2Z6U - chains D and A of the 3 polymer chains in the assembly; structure by X-ray diffraction, 2.72 A resolution.

# Chain D
Molecule: 13-nt DNA strand
Sequence (13 nucleotides; each row starts with the number of its first residue):
   421 TGATAGCGCT ATC

# Chain A
Protein: Modification methylase HhaI
From: Haemophilus parahaemolyticus
Notes: EC 2.1.1.37
UniProt: P05102 (MTH1_HAEPH); residue numbers follow UniProt; this construct covers 1-327
Sequence (327 residues; each row starts with the number of its first residue):
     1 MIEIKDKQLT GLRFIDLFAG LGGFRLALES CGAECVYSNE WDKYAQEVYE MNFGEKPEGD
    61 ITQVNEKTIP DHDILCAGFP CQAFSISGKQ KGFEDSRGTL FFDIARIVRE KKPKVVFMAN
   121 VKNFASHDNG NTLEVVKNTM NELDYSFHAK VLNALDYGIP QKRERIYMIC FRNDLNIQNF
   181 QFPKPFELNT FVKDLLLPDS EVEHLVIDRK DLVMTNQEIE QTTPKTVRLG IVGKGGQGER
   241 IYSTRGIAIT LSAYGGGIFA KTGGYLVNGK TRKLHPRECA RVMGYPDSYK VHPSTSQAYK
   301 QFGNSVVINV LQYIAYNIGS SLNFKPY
Differences from the reference sequence: engineered mutation Ala-119 (Glu in P05102)
Small-molecule neighbours: S-adenosylhomocysteine (SAH): Phe-18, Ala-19, Gly-20, Leu-21, Gly-22, Gly-23, Phe-24, Asn-39, Glu-40, Trp-41, Asp-42, Gly-59, Asp-60, Ile-61, Thr-62, Gly-78, Phe-79, Pro-80, Leu-100, Tyr-285, Asn-304, Ser-305, Val-306
UniProt features mapped onto this chain:
  - active site: Cys-81
  - mutagenesis: Cys-81 (C81G: Cells die, loss of methyltransferase activity, binds DNA about 3-fold more tightly ...), Gln-237 (Q237X: Decrease in enzyme activity due to 98%-99% loss of DNA-binding activity. No change in substrate specificity)

# Interface between chain D and chain A
Pairs across the interface (45):
  DA425(D) / Lys-162(A)  hydrogen bond to the phosphate
  DA425(D) / Thr-226(A)  hydrogen bond to the phosphate
  DA425(D) / Arg-228(A)  salt bridge to the phosphate
  DA425(D) / Arg-240(A)  base contact
  DA425(D) / Tyr-242(A)  hydrogen bond to the phosphate
  DG426(D) / Ser-85(A)  hydrogen bond to the phosphate
  DG426(D) / Ile-86(A)  hydrogen bond to the base
  DG426(D) / Ser-87(A)  base contact
  DG426(D) / Lys-162(A)  salt bridge to the phosphate
  DG426(D) / Gln-237(A)  hydrogen bond to the base
  DG426(D) / Arg-240(A)  hydrogen bond to the base
  DG426(D) / Ile-249(A)  phosphate contact
  DG426(D) / Thr-250(A)  hydrogen bond to the phosphate
  DC427(D) / Gly-78(A)  base contact
  DC427(D) / Phe-79(A)  hydrogen bond to the base
  DC427(D) / Cys-81(A)  base contact
  DC427(D) / Ser-85(A)  hydrogen bond to the phosphate
  DC427(D) / Ala-119(A)  hydrogen bond to the base
  DC427(D) / Asn-120(A)  base contact
  DC427(D) / Val-121(A)  sugar contact
  DC427(D) / Arg-163(A)  hydrogen bond to the base
  DC427(D) / Arg-165(A)  salt bridge to the phosphate
  DC427(D) / Thr-250(A)  phosphate contact
  DC427(D) / Ser-252(A)  phosphate contact
  DC427(D) / Ala-253(A)  hydrogen bond to the phosphate
  DC427(D) / Gly-303(A)  sugar contact
  DC427(D) / Asn-304(A)  sugar contact
  DG428(D) / Gln-82(A)  phosphate contact
  DG428(D) / Ser-85(A)  sugar contact
  DG428(D) / Ser-87(A)  hydrogen bond to the sugar
  DG428(D) / Gly-88(A)  hydrogen bond to the sugar
  DG428(D) / Gln-237(A)  hydrogen bond to the base
  DG428(D) / Ser-252(A)  phosphate contact
  DG428(D) / Ala-253(A)  hydrogen bond to the phosphate
  DG428(D) / Tyr-254(A)  hydrogen bond to the phosphate
  DG428(D) / Gly-255(A)  base contact
  DG428(D) / Gly-256(A)  hydrogen bond to the base
  DC429(D) / Gln-82(A)  phosphate contact
  DC429(D) / Lys-89(A)  hydrogen bond to the phosphate
  DC429(D) / Arg-97(A)  salt bridge to the phosphate
  DC429(D) / Tyr-254(A)  hydrogen bond to the base
  DC429(D) / Gly-255(A)  base contact
  DC429(D) / Gly-256(A)  base contact
  DT430(D) / Lys-89(A)  salt bridge to the phosphate
  DT430(D) / Tyr-254(A)  base contact
Other interface residues (no listed pair), chain D (7 interface residues in all): DT424
Other interface residues (no listed pair), chain A (33 interface residues in all): Pro-80, Leu-251, Ser-305

# In short
7 residues of chain D and 33 residues of chain A are in contact; the contacts include 21 hydrogen bonds and 5
salt bridges. Polar pairs include DG426(D)/Ile-86(A), DG426(D)/Gln-237(A) and DG426(D)/Arg-240(A). Chain A
binds S-adenosylhomocysteine.
Chain D is a 13-nt DNA strand and chain A is Modification methylase HhaI (Haemophilus parahaemolyticus); the
structure, Ternary structure of the Glu119Ala M.HhaI, C5-Cytosine DNA methyltransferase, with unmodified DNA
and AdoHcy, was determined by X-ray diffraction together with 2ZCJ from the same study.
